Entry 7USR (X-ray diffraction, 1.93 A resolution); this record covers chain A.

Chain A:
Name: Gametocyte surface protein P230
From: Plasmodium falciparum
Notes: fragment: first two 6-cysteine domains
UniProtKB: P68874 (P230_PLAF7); residues 587-889 here = UniProt positions 587-889
Chain sequence (306 residues; row label = number of the first residue in the row):
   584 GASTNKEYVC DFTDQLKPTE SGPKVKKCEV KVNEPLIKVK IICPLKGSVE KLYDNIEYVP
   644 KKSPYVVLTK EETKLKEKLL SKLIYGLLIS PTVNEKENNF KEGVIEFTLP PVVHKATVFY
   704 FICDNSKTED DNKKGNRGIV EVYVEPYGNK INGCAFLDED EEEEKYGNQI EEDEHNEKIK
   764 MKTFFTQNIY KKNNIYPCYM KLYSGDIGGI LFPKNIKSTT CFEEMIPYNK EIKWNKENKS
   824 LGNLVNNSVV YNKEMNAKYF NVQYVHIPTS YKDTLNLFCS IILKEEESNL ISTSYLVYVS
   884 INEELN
Unresolved in the structure: 584-586, 746-758, 888-889
Sequence notes: expression tag (584-586)
Swiss-Prot annotation at these positions:
  - glycosylation (N-linked (GlcNAc...) asparagine): N821, N829, N889
Disulfides: C593-C611, C626-C706, C737-C781, C804-C862
Covalently attached groups: glycan linked to N829

Summary:
Chain A is Gametocyte surface protein P230 (Plasmodium falciparum); the structure, Plasmodium falciparum
protein Pfs230 D1D2 - Structure of the first two 6-cysteine domains, was determined by X-ray diffraction (same
publication as 7USS and 7UST).
